PDB entry 7ZC1 | electron microscopy, 3.80 A resolution | chains B and M of the 16 polymer chains in the assembly

== Chain B ==
Molecule: Ribulose bisphosphate carboxylase, small subunit
Source organism: Cyanobium sp. PCC 7001
UniProtKB: B5ILN2 (B5ILN2_9CYAN); residue numbers follow UniProt; this construct covers 1-113
Amino-acid sequence (113 residues; numbered 1 to 113; the number before each row is that of its first residue):
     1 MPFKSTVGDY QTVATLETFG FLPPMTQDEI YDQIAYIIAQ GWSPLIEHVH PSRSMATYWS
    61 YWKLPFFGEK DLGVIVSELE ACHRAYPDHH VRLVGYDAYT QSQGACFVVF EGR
Unresolved in the structure: 1-6

== Chain M ==
Molecule: Ribulose bisphosphate carboxylase large chain
Source organism: Cyanobium sp. PCC 7001
Notes: EC 4.1.1.39
UniProtKB: A5CKD0 (A5CKD0_9CYAN); residues 1-470 here = UniProt positions 1-470
Amino-acid sequence (470 residues; row label = number of the first residue in the row):
     1 MSKKYDAGVK EYRDTYWTPD YVPLDTDLLA CFKCTGQEGV PKEEVAAAVA AESSTGTWST
    61 VWSELLVDLD FYKGRCYRIE DVPGDKEAFY AFIAYPLDLF EEGSVTNVLT SLVGNVFGFK
   121 ALRHLRLEDI RFPMAFIKTC PGPPNGICVE RDRMNKYGRP LLGCTIKPKL GLSGKNYGRV
   181 VYECLRGGLD FTKDDENINS QPFQRWQNRF EFVAEAVALA QQETGEKKGH YLNCTAATPE
   241 EMYERAEFAK ELGQPIIMHD YITGGFTANT GLSKWCRKNG MLLHIHRAMH AVIDRHPKHG
   301 IHFRVLAKCL RLSGGDQLHT GTVVGKLEGD RQTTLGFIDQ LRESFIPEDR SRGNFFDQDW
   361 GSMPGVFAVA SGGIHVWHMP ALVAIFGDDS VLQFGGGTHG HPWGSAAGAA ANRVALEACV
   421 KARNAGREIE KESRDILMEA AKHSPELAIA LETWKEIKFE FDTVDKLDVQ
Unresolved in the structure: 1-10, 456-470

== Chain B / chain M interface ==
Pairs across the interface (9; chain B residue first):
  Leu64(B) - Trp62(M)  hydrophobic
  Phe67(B) - Leu65(M)  hydrophobic
  Phe67(B) - Leu66(M)  hydrophobic
  Ala98(B) - Leu65(M)
  Ala98(B) - Leu66(M)
  Ala98(B) - Val67(M)
  Tyr99(B) - Asp68(M)
  Gln101(B) - Leu66(M)
  Gln101(B) - Val67(M)
Other interface residues (no listed pair), chain B (7 interface residues in all): Pro65, Asp97

== Summary ==
7 residues of chain B face 5 of chain M across their interface.
Chain B is Ribulose bisphosphate carboxylase, small subunit and chain M is Ribulose bisphosphate carboxylase
large chain, both from Cyanobium sp. PCC 7001; the structure, Subtomogram averaging of Rubisco from Cyanobium
carboxysome, was determined by electron microscopy (same publication as 7ZBT).
